4QC0 - chains A and B; structure by X-ray diffraction, 2.10 A resolution.

[Chain A (and B)]
Molecule: Toll-like receptor 8
From: Homo sapiens
Notes: chain B of this document is another copy of the same molecule, construct and numbering; everything in this record applies to it too
UniProtKB: Q9NR97 (TLR8_HUMAN); numbering as in UniProt (aligned over 27-827)
Chain sequence (811 residues; each row starts with the number of its first residue):
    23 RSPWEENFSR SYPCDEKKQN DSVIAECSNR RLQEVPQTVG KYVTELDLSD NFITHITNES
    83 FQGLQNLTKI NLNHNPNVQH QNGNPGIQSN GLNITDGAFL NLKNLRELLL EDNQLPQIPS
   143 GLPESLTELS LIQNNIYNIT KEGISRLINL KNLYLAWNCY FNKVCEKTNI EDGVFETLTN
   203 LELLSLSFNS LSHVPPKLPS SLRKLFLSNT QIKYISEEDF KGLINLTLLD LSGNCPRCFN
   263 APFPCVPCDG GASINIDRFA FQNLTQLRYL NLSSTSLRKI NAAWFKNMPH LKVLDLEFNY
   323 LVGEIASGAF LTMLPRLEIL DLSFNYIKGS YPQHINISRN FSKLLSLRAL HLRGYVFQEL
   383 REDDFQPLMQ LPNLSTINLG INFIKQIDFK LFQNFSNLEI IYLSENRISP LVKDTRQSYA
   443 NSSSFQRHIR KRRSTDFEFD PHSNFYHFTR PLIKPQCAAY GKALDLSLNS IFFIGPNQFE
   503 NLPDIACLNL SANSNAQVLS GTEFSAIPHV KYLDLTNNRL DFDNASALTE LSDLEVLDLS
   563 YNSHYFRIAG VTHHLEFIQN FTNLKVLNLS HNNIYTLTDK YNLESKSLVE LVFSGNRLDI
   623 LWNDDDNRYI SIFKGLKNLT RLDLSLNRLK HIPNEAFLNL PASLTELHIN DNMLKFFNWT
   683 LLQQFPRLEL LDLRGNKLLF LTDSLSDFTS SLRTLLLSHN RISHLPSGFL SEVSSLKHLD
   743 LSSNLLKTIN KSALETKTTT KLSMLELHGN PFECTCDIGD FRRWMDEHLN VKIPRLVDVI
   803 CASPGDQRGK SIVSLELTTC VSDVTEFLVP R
Not modelled in the structure: 23-31, 42-44, 101-112, 433-459, 820-833 (chain B: 23-30, 43-44, 101-112, 433-459, 817-833)
Sequence notes: expression tag (23-26, 828-833)
Curated features (UniProtKB/Swiss-Prot):
  - glycosylation (N-linked (GlcNAc...) asparagine): Asn29, Asn42, Asn80, Asn88, Asn115, Asn160, Asn247, Asn285, Asn293, Asn358, Asn362, Asn395, Asn416, Asn443, Asn511, Asn546, Asn582, Asn590, Asn640, Asn680 and 1 more in UniProt
  - natural variant: Pro432 (P432L: In IMD98), Phe494 (F494L: In IMD98), Gly572 (G572D: In IMD98; G572V: In IMD98)
  - mutagenesis: Tyr348 (Y348A: Abolishes activation of NF-kappa-B; Y348A: Abolishes responses to both ssRNA and chemical ligands), Val378 (V378A: Increases activation of NF-kappa-B), Phe405 (F405A: Abolishes activation of NF-kappa-B; F405A: Abolishes responses to both ssRNA and chemical ligands), Arg452 to Arg455 (Monomeric and inactive), Val520 (V520A: Strongly decreases activation of NF-kappa-B), Asp543 (D543A: Abolishes activation of NF-kappa-B; D543A: Abolishes responses to both ssRNA and chemical ligands), Thr574 (T574A: Abolishes responses to both ssRNA and chemical ligands; T574A: Strongly decreases activation of NF-kappa-B)
Cystine bridges: Cys36-Cys49, Cys181-Cys187, Cys257-Cys270, Cys260-Cys267, Cys479-Cys509, Cys776-Cys803
Glycans and other covalent adducts: glycan linked to Asn293, Asn590; N-acetylglucosamine (NAG) linked to Asn395, Asn511, Asn640
Residues lining bound ligands:
  - XG-1-236 (XG1; 2-butyl-2H-pyrazolo[3,4-c]quinolin-4-amine), molecule 1: Phe346, Tyr348, Tyr353, Gly376, Val378, Ile403, Phe405, Arg429
  - XG-1-236 (XG1), molecule 2: Val520, Asp543, Asp545, Gly572, Val573, Thr574
Reported in the primary citation:
  - binding site for XG-1-236: Tyr348, Val378, Phe405, Asp543, Thr574

[How chain A and chain B interact]
Residue-residue contacts - 74 pairs, chain A then chain B:
  Tyr182(A) - Asp627(B)  hydrogen bond
  Phe183(A) - Asp627(B)
  Asn184(A) - Asp627(B)  hydrogen bond (backbone-backbone)
  Asn184(A) - Asp628(B)
  Asn184(A) - Asn629(B)  hydrogen bond (side chain-backbone)
  Lys185(A) - Asp627(B)
  Phe261(A) - Thr574(B)
  Phe261(A) - Thr600(B)
  Phe261(A) - Asp601(B)
  Asn262(A) - Ala571(B)  hydrogen bond (side chain-backbone)
  Asn262(A) - Gly572(B)
  Asn262(A) - Val573(B)  hydrogen bond (side chain-backbone)
  Asn262(A) - Thr574(B)
  Asn262(A) - Thr600(B)  hydrogen bond
  Ala263(A) - Arg630(B)  hydrogen bond (backbone-side chain)
  Pro264(A) - Thr598(B)
  Pro264(A) - Arg630(B)
  Phe265(A) - Arg630(B)
  Pro266(A) - Asp627(B)
  Pro266(A) - Asp628(B)
  Pro266(A) - Arg630(B)
  Ile403(A) - Ile570(B)  hydrophobic
  Phe405(A) - Tyr567(B)  hydrophobic
  Glu427(A) - His566(B)  salt bridge
  Glu427(A) - Tyr567(B)
  Glu427(A) - Ile570(B)
  Glu460(A) - Ile622(B)
  Glu460(A) - Asn625(B)
  Leu490(A) - His566(B)
  Asn491(A) - Arg541(B)  hydrogen bond (backbone-side chain)
  Phe494(A) - Phe494(B)  hydrophobic
  Ala514(A) - Arg541(B)  hydrogen bond (backbone-side chain)
  Ser516(A) - Ser516(B)
  Ser516(A) - Arg541(B)
  Arg541(A) - Asn491(B)  hydrogen bond (side chain-backbone)
  Arg541(A) - Ala514(B)  hydrogen bond (side chain-backbone)
  Arg541(A) - Ser516(B)
  Asp543(A) - Phe405(B)
  His566(A) - Glu427(B)  salt bridge
  His566(A) - Leu490(B)
  Tyr567(A) - Phe405(B)  hydrophobic
  Tyr567(A) - Glu427(B)
  Arg569(A) - Glu427(B)  salt bridge
  Ile570(A) - Glu427(B)
  Ala571(A) - Asn262(B)  hydrogen bond (backbone-side chain)
  Gly572(A) - Asn262(B)
  Gly572(A) - Phe346(B)
  Val573(A) - Asn262(B)  hydrogen bond (backbone-side chain)
  Val573(A) - Ile403(B)  hydrophobic
  Thr574(A) - Phe261(B)
  Thr574(A) - Asn262(B)
  Thr598(A) - Pro264(B)
  Thr600(A) - Phe261(B)
  Thr600(A) - Asn262(B)  hydrogen bond
  Asp601(A) - Phe261(B)
  Ile622(A) - Glu460(B)
  Asn625(A) - Glu460(B)
  Asp627(A) - Tyr182(B)  hydrogen bond
  Asp627(A) - Phe183(B)
  Asp627(A) - Asn184(B)  hydrogen bond (backbone-backbone)
  Asp627(A) - Lys185(B)
  Asp627(A) - Pro266(B)
  Asp628(A) - Asn184(B)
  Asp628(A) - Pro266(B)
  Asn629(A) - Asn184(B)  hydrogen bond (backbone-side chain)
  Arg630(A) - Ala263(B)  hydrogen bond (side chain-backbone)
  Arg630(A) - Pro264(B)  hydrogen bond (side chain-backbone)
  Arg630(A) - Phe265(B)
  Arg630(A) - Pro266(B)
  Glu775(A) - Gly807(B)
  Ser805(A) - Ser805(B)
  Pro806(A) - Glu775(B)
  Gly807(A) - Glu775(B)  hydrogen bond (backbone-side chain)
  Arg810(A) - Pro773(B)
Other interface residues (no listed pair), chain A (50 interface residues in all): Phe346, Arg429, Asn515, Val520, Leu599, Leu747, Pro773
Other interface residues (no listed pair), chain B (50 interface residues in all): Asn428, Arg429, Asn515, Val520, Asp543, Arg569, Leu599, Lys749, Arg810

[Overview]
Chain A and chain B each contribute 50 residues to their interface, with 20 hydrogen bonds and 3 salt bridges.
Polar pairs include Glu427(A)-His566(B), Arg569(A)-Glu427(B) and Tyr182(A)-Asp627(B). Bound to chain A:
XG-1-236. Covalently linked N-acetylglucosamine: at Asn395(A), Asn511(A) and Asn640(A). From the paper: a
binding site for XG-1-236 at Tyr348(A), Val378(A) and Phe405(A) among others.
Both chains are Toll-like receptor 8 (Homo sapiens). Entry 4QC0 (Crystal structure of human TLR8 in complex
with XG-1-236) was determined by X-ray diffraction (same publication as 4QBZ).
